Entry 5MBW (X-ray diffraction, 2.95 A resolution); this record covers chains A and B.

Chain A:
Protein: Beta-secretase 1
Organism: Homo sapiens
Notes: EC 3.4.23.46; engineered mutation(s): K307A
UniProtKB: P56817 (BACE1_HUMAN); residues 46-454 here = UniProt positions 46-454
Chain sequence (409 residues; each row starts with the number of its first residue):
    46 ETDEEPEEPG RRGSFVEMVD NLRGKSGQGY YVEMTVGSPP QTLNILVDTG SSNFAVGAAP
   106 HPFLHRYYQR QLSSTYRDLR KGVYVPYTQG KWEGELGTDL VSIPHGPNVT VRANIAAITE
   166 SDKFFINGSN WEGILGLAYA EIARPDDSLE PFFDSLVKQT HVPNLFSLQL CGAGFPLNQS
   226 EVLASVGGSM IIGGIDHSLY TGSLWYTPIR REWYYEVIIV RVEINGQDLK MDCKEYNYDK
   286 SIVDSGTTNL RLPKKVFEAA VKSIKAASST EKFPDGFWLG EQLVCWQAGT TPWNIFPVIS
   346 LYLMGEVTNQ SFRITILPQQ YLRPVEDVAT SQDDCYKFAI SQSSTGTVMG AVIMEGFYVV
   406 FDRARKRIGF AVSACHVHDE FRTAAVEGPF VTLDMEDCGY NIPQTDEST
Not modelled in the structure: 46-57, 448-454
Disulfide bonds: C216-C420, C278-C443, C330-C380
UniProt features mapped onto this chain:
  - active site: D93, D289
  - modified residue (N6-acetyllysine): K126, K275, K279, K285, K299, K300, K307
  - glycosylation (N-linked (GlcNAc...) asparagine): N153, N172, N223, N354
  - mutagenesis: D93 (D93N: Decreases beta-cleaved soluble APP production), D284 (D284N: Almost abolishes beta-cleaved soluble APP production)

Chain B:
Protein: BACE1 INHIBITOR PEPTIDE Pep#3
Chain sequence (10 residues; each row starts with the number of its first residue):
   668 EVNXVAEPKX
Not modelled in the structure: 677
Modified / non-standard residues: STA (statine) at position 671; P675 (D-proline; DPR); CLR (cholesterol) at position 677

Interface between chain A and chain B:
Contacting residue pairs (45; chain A residue first):
  S71(A) - V669(B)
  G72(A) - E668(B)  hydrogen bond (backbone-backbone)
  G72(A) - V669(B)  hydrogen bond (backbone-backbone)
  Q73(A) - V669(B)
  L91(A) - STA_671(B)
  D93(A) - STA_671(B)
  G95(A) - STA_671(B)
  G95(A) - V672(B)  hydrogen bond (backbone-backbone)
  S96(A) - V672(B)
  V130(A) - V672(B)  hydrophobic
  P131(A) - V672(B)
  P131(A) - A673(B)  hydrogen bond (backbone-backbone)
  P131(A) - K676(B)
  Y132(A) - N670(B)
  Y132(A) - STA_671(B)
  Y132(A) - V672(B)
  Y132(A) - A673(B)
  Y132(A) - K676(B)
  T133(A) - N670(B)  hydrogen bond (backbone-backbone)
  T133(A) - STA_671(B)  hydrogen bond (backbone-backbone)
  Q134(A) - E668(B)  hydrogen bond (side chain-backbone)
  Q134(A) - N670(B)  hydrogen bond (backbone-backbone)
  Q134(A) - STA_671(B)
  F169(A) - STA_671(B)
  I171(A) - V669(B)  hydrophobic
  I187(A) - V672(B)  hydrophobic
  R189(A) - V672(B)
  R189(A) - A673(B)  hydrogen bond (side chain-backbone)
  R189(A) - P675(B)  hydrogen bond (side chain-backbone)
  W258(A) - E674(B)
  Y259(A) - V672(B)  hydrogen bond (side chain-backbone)
  Y259(A) - A673(B)
  Y259(A) - E674(B)
  K285(A) - E674(B)  salt bridge
  D289(A) - STA_671(B)
  G291(A) - V669(B)
  G291(A) - N670(B)  hydrogen bond (backbone-backbone)
  G291(A) - STA_671(B)  hydrogen bond (backbone-backbone)
  T292(A) - V669(B)
  T292(A) - N670(B)
  T293(A) - E668(B)
  T293(A) - V669(B)  hydrogen bond (backbone-backbone)
  N294(A) - E668(B)
  R296(A) - N670(B)
  K382(A) - E668(B)  salt bridge
Other interface residues (no listed pair), chain A (29 interface residues in all): G74, I179, R368

Summary:
29 residues of chain A face 9 of chain B across their interface; the contacts include 14 hydrogen bonds and 2
salt bridges. Among the polar pairs are K285(A)-E674(B), K382(A)-E668(B) and Q134(A)-E668(B).
Chain A is Beta-secretase 1 (Homo sapiens) and chain B is BACE1 INHIBITOR PEPTIDE Pep#3; the structure,
CRYSTAL STRUCTURE OF BACE-1 IN COMPLEX WITH Pep#3, was determined by X-ray diffraction (same publication as
5MCO and 5MCQ).
